Entry 6WC2 (X-ray diffraction, 2.10 A resolution); this record covers chains A and K of the 5 polymer chains in the assembly.

# Chain A
Protein: MEF2 Chimera, Myocyte-specific enhancer factor 2B, Myocyte-specific enhancer factor 2A
From: Homo sapiens
Reference sequence: chimeric construct of Q02078, Q02080: residues 1-72 from Q02078 (MEF2A_HUMAN) positions 1-72 (same numbers); residues 73-91 from Q02080 positions 73-91 (same numbers); residues 92-95 from Q02078 (MEF2A_HUMAN) positions 92-95 (same numbers)
Sequence (95 residues; row label = number of the first residue in the row):
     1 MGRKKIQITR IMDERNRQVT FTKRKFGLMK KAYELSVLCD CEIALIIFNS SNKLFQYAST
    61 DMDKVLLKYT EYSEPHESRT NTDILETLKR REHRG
Disordered / not traced: 1, 93-95
Swiss-Prot annotation at these positions:
  - modified residue: Ser59 (Phosphoserine)
What the authors report for this chain:
  - binding site for Myocardin Enhancer DNA (chain K): Lys23
  - binding site for Myocardin Enhancer DNA: Arg15
  - post-translational modification sites: Thr80 (citing earlier work)

# Chain K
Molecule: Myocardin Enhancer DNA
Sequence (21 nucleotides; numbered 1 to 21; the number before each row is that of its first residue):
     1 AAGCACTTTC TTAAAATAGT G

# Chain A / chain K interface
Contacting residue pairs (15):
  Gly2(A) - DT17(K)  hydrogen bond to the base
  Gly2(A) - DA18(K)  sugar contact
  Arg3(A) - DA18(K)  hydrogen bond to the base
  Arg3(A) - DG19(K)  sugar contact
  Lys4(A) - DA18(K)  sugar contact
  Lys4(A) - DG19(K)  sugar contact
  Ile6(A) - DA18(K)  phosphate contact
  Thr20(A) - DA18(K)  phosphate contact
  Lys23(A) - DA18(K)  hydrogen bond to the base
  Lys23(A) - DG19(K)  hydrogen bond to the base
  Arg24(A) - DT17(K)  phosphate contact
  Arg24(A) - DA18(K)  salt bridge to the phosphate
  Gly27(A) - DT17(K)  phosphate contact
  Lys30(A) - DA16(K)  salt bridge to the phosphate
  Lys31(A) - DA16(K)  sugar contact
Other interface residues (no listed pair), chain A (12 interface residues in all): Asn16, Glu34
Other interface residues (no listed pair), chain K (5 interface residues in all): DT20

# Summary
12 residues of chain A face 5 of chain K across their interface, with 4 hydrogen bonds and 2 salt bridges.
Among the polar pairs are Gly2(A)-DT17(K), Arg3(A)-DA18(K) and Lys23(A)-DA18(K). The paper reports a binding
site for Myocardin Enhancer DNA (chain K) at Lys23(A); a binding site for Myocardin Enhancer DNA at Arg15(A).
Here chain A is MEF2 Chimera, Myocyte-specific enhancer factor 2B, Myocyte-specific enhancer factor 2A (Homo
sapiens) and chain K is Myocardin Enhancer DNA. Entry 6WC2 (Crystal Structure of a Ternary MEF2
Chimera/NKX2-5/myocardin enhancer DNA Complex) was determined by X-ray diffraction, deposited together with
6WC5.
